Entry 7DCT (X-ray diffraction, 2.36 A resolution); this record covers chains C and H of the 5 polymer chains in the assembly.

== Chain C ==
Name: Heat shock factor protein 1
Source organism: Homo sapiens
Reference sequence: Q00613 (HSF1_HUMAN); residues 15-120 here = UniProt positions 15-120
Amino-acid sequence (113 residues; row label = number of the first residue in the row):
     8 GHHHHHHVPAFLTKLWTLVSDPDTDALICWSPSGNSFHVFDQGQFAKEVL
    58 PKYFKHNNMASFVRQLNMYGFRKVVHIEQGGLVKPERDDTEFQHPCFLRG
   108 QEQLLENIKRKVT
Unresolved in the structure: 8-13, 83-94, 120
Differences from the reference sequence: expression tag (8-14)
Bound ions: Na+: Leu-25, Val-26, Asp-28, Thr-31, Asp-32, Ile-35
UniProt features mapped onto this chain:
  - modified residue (N6-acetyllysine): Lys-80, Lys-91, Lys-118
  - cross-link: Lys-91 (Glycyl lysine isopeptide (Lys-Gly) (interchain with G-Cter in SUMO2))
  - mutagenesis: Leu-22 (L22A: Inhibits HSE DNA-binding activity and transcriptional activation), Lys-80 (K80Q: Loss of nuclear stress bodies localization. Loss of DNA-binding and transcriptional activities upon heat shock. No change in homotrimerization upon heat shock ...), Lys-91 (K91R: No effect on sumoylation), Lys-118 (K118Q: Loss of nuclear stress bodies localization. No change in protein abundance; K118R: No change in nuclear stress bodies localization), Thr-120 (T120A: No effect on binding HSE nor on transcriptional activity)
What the authors report for this chain:
  - binding site for the 24-nt DNA strand: Asn-74, Arg-117

== Chain H ==
Molecule: 24-nt DNA strand
Source organism: Homo sapiens
Sequence (24 nucleotides; each row starts with the number of its first residue; numbering starts at 0):
     0 ACTCGCGAATATTCTAGAACGCAC

== Interface between chain C and chain H ==
Residue-residue contacts (11):
  Lys-62(C) / DT11(H)  hydrogen bond to the phosphate
  Lys-62(C) / DT12(H)  salt bridge to the phosphate
  Arg-71(C) / DC5(H)  base contact
  Arg-71(C) / DG6(H)  hydrogen bond to the base
  Asn-74(C) / DG4(H)  phosphate contact
  Asn-74(C) / DC5(H)  phosphate contact
  Arg-79(C) / DG4(H)  sugar contact
  Arg-79(C) / DC5(H)  salt bridge to the phosphate
  Lys-80(C) / DC3(H)  salt bridge to the phosphate
  Lys-80(C) / DG4(H)  hydrogen bond to the phosphate
  Lys-118(C) / DC5(H)  salt bridge to the phosphate
Other interface residues (no listed pair), chain C (8 interface residues in all): Val-82, Phe-99
Other interface residues (no listed pair), chain H (7 interface residues in all): DA7

== Summary ==
8 residues of chain C face 7 of chain H across their interface; the contacts include 3 hydrogen bonds and 4
salt bridges. Among the polar pairs are Arg-71(C)/DG6(H), Lys-62(C)/DT11(H) and Lys-80(C)/DG4(H). From
UniProt: 5 mutagenesis sites on chain C. From the paper: a binding site for the 24-nt DNA strand at Asn-74(C)
and Arg-117(C).
Here chain C is Heat shock factor protein 1 and chain H is a 24-nt DNA strand, both from Homo sapiens. Entry
7DCT (Crystal structure of HSF1 DNA-binding domain in complex with 3-site HSE DNA (24 bp)) was determined by
X-ray diffraction (same publication as 7DCJ, 7DCS and 7DCU).
